3ZC3 - chain A; structure by X-ray diffraction, 2.30 A resolution.

== Chain A ==
Molecule: Ferredoxin-NADP reductase
Source organism: Nostoc SP. PCC7119
Notes: EC 1.18.1.2
UniProtKB: P21890 (FENR_ANASO); residues 1-303 here correspond to UniProt positions 138-440 (UniProt number = residue number + 137)
Chain sequence (303 residues; each row starts with the number of its first residue):
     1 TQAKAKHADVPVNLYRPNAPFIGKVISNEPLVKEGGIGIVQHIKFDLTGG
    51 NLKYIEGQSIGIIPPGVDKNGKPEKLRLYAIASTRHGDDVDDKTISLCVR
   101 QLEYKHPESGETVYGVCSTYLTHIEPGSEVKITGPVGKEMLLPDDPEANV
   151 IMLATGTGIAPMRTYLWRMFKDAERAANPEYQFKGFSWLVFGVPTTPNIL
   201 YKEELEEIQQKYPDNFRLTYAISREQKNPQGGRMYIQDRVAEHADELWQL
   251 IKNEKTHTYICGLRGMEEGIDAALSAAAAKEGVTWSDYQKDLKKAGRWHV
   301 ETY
Unresolved in the structure: 1-8
Sequence notes: engineered mutation A80 (Ser217 in P21890); conflict E254 (Gln391 in P21890)
Ligand contacts:
  - FAD (flavin-adenine dinucleotide): R77, L78, Y79, A80, C98, V99, R100, L102, Y104, K105, P107, G115, V116, C117, S118, T157, A160, E301, Y303
  - NADP (NAP; NADP nicotinamide-adenine-dinucleotide phosphate): V40, R100, L102, T155, G156, T157, G158, G192, V193, P194, S223, R224, R233, Y235, Q237, G262, L263, G265, M266, Y303
Curated features (UniProtKB/Swiss-Prot):
  - binding site (FAD): C98 to R100, Y104, V116 to S118, T157
  - binding site (NADP(+)): R100, T157, V193, P194, S223, R224, R233 to Q237, G262, L263, E301
What the authors report for this chain:
  - binding site for flavin-adenine dinucleotide: A80, Y303
  - binding site for NADP: Y303
  - mutagenesis - S80A (4-fold): decreased binding to NADP+
  - mutagenesis - S80A: abolished catalytic activity on NADH
  - mutagenesis - S80A: abolished catalytic activity on Fdrd
  - mutagenesis - S80A: decreased catalytic activity on NADPH
  - catalytic residues: C261, E301 (citing earlier work)

== Overview ==
Bound to chain A: flavin-adenine dinucleotide and NADP. Curated annotation (UniProt) lists 8 FAD-binding
residues and 14 NADP+-binding residues. From the paper: catalytic residues C261 and E301; S80A reduces binding
to NADP+.
Chain A is Ferredoxin-NADP reductase (Nostoc SP. PCC7119); the structure, Ferredoxin-NADP reductase (mutation
S80A) complexed with NADP by cocrystallization, was determined by X-ray diffraction together with 3ZBT, 3ZBU
and 4BPR from the same study.
